8QJX - chains C and B of the 5 polymer chains in the assembly; structure by electron microscopy, 3.30 A resolution.

[Chain C (and B)]
Protein: Fiber protein
Organism: Human adenovirus 11
Notes: chain B of this document is another copy of the same molecule, construct and numbering; everything in this record applies to it too
UniProtKB: P35774 (SPIKE_ADE1P); residue numbers follow UniProt; this construct covers 1-325
Amino-acid sequence (325 residues; row label = number of the first residue in the row):
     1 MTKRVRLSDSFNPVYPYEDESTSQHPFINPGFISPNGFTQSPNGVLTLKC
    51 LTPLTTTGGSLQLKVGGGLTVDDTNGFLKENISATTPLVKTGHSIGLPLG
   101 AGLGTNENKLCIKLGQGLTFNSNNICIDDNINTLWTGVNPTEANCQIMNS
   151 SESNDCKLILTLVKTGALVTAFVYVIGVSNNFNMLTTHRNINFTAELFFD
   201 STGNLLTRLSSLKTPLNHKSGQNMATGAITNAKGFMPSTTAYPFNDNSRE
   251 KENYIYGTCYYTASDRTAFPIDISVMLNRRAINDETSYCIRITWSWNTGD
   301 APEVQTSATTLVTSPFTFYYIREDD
Not modelled in the structure: 1-128

[How chain C and chain B interact]
Pairs across the interface (41; chain C residue first):
  T133(C) - G166(B)
  T133(C) - A167(B)  hydrogen bond (side chain-backbone)
  W135(C) - A167(B)  hydrophobic
  W135(C) - I321(B)  hydrophobic
  V138(C) - T240(B)
  V138(C) - A241(B)  hydrophobic
  V138(C) - I321(B)  hydrophobic
  N139(C) - R249(B)
  T161(C) - L168(B)
  V163(C) - T165(B)
  V163(C) - G166(B)
  T165(C) - T165(B)
  F172(C) - L168(B)  hydrophobic
  F172(C) - Y319(B)
  F172(C) - I321(B)  hydrophobic
  Y174(C) - E252(B)
  Y174(C) - I321(B)
  I176(C) - E252(B)
  K219(C) - A167(B)
  K219(C) - D324(B)  salt bridge
  G221(C) - D324(B)
  Q222(C) - S238(B)  hydrogen bond
  Q222(C) - R322(B)  hydrogen bond (side chain-backbone)
  Q222(C) - D324(B)  hydrogen bond
  Y260(C) - Y256(B)  hydrophobic
  Y261(C) - K251(B)
  T262(C) - K251(B)  hydrogen bond (backbone-side chain)
  T262(C) - Y254(B)
  T262(C) - Y256(B)  hydrogen bond
  A263(C) - K251(B)
  S264(C) - K251(B)
  R266(C) - E250(B)  salt bridge
  R266(C) - Y254(B)  hydrogen bond
  A268(C) - Y256(B)  hydrophobic
  T309(C) - K251(B)
  T310(C) - K251(B)
  V312(C) - K251(B)
  S314(C) - Y254(B)
  P315(C) - Y254(B)
  T317(C) - Y319(B)
  Y319(C) - Y319(B)  hydrogen bond
Also at the interface, not in a pair above, chain C (30 interface residues in all): I159, T170, E303
Also at the interface, not in a pair above, chain B (21 interface residues in all): Y242, S248, I255, R280

[Overview]
The interface between chain C and chain B involves 30 residues on one side and 21 on the other; the contacts
include 8 hydrogen bonds and 2 salt bridges. Polar pairs include K219(C)-D324(B), R266(C)-E250(B) and
T133(C)-A167(B).
Both chains are Fiber protein (Human adenovirus 11). Entry 8QJX (Human Adenovirus type 11 fiber knob in
complex with two copies of its cell receptor, Desmoglein-2) was determined by electron microscopy, deposited
together with 8QJY and 8QK3.
